Entry 6OAD (X-ray diffraction, 2.05 A resolution); this record covers chains C and D of the 6 polymer chains in the assembly.

# Chain C (and D)
Name: Peptidase B
Organism: Escherichia coli str. K-12 substr. MG1655
Notes: EC 3.4.11.23; chain D of this document is another copy of the same molecule, construct and numbering; everything in this record applies to it too
UniProt: A0A387CSU7 (A0A387CSU7_ECOLI); numbering as in UniProt (aligned over 1-427)
Chain sequence (430 residues; numbered -2 to 427; the number before each row is that of its first residue; numbers below 1 keep their minus sign (Ser-2 is residue -2)):
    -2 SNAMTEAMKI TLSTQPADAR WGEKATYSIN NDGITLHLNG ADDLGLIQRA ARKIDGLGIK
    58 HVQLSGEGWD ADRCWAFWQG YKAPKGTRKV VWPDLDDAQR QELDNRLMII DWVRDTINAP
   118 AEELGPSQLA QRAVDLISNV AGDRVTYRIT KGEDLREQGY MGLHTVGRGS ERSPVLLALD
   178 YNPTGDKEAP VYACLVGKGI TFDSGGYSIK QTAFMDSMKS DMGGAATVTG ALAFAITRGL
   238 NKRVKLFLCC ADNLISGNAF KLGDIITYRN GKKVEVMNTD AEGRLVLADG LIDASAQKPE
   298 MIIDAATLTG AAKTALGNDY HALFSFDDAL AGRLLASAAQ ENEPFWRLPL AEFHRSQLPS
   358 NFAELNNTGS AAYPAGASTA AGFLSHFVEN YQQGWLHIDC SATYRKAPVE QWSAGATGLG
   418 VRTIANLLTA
Unresolved in the structure: -2 to 1 (chain D: -2 to 2)
Differences from the reference sequence: expression tag (-2 to 0)
Bound ions: Ca2+: Thr113, Ile114, Ala116, Lys216; Zn2+ site 1: Lys195, Asp200, Asp218, Glu279; Zn2+ site 2: Asp200, Asp277, Glu279
Small-molecule neighbours: bicarbonate ion (BCT): Lys195, Asp277, Ala278, Glu279, Gly280, Arg281, Leu305, Thr306
From the paper describing this entry:
  - catalytic residues: Lys207, Arg281
  - binding site for bicarbonate ion: Arg281
  - specificity-determining residues: Lys310 (from molecular simulation)
  - binding site for Zn2+: Lys207 (from molecular simulation)

# Interface between chain C and chain D
Contacting residue pairs (43; chain C residue first):
  Ala308(C) - Thr311(D)
  Lys310(C) - Pro371(D)
  Thr311(C) - Ala308(D)
  Thr311(C) - Thr311(D)
  Thr311(C) - Pro371(D)
  Thr311(C) - Ala372(D)
  Thr311(C) - Gly373(D)
  Ala312(C) - Ala312(D)  hydrophobic
  Ala312(C) - Ala372(D)
  Leu313(C) - Pro346(D)  hydrophobic
  Leu313(C) - Ala372(D)
  Gly314(C) - Pro371(D)
  Gly314(C) - Ala372(D)
  Asp316(C) - Phe350(D)
  Asp316(C) - Gln354(D)  hydrogen bond
  Tyr317(C) - Pro346(D)  hydrophobic
  Tyr317(C) - Ala348(D)
  Tyr317(C) - Phe350(D)
  Tyr317(C) - His351(D)
  Trp343(C) - Arg344(D)  hydrogen bond (side chain-backbone)
  Trp343(C) - Leu345(D)
  Trp343(C) - Pro346(D)  hydrophobic
  Arg344(C) - Trp343(D)  hydrogen bond (backbone-side chain)
  Leu345(C) - Trp343(D)
  Leu345(C) - Leu345(D)  hydrophobic
  Pro346(C) - Leu313(D)  hydrophobic
  Pro346(C) - Tyr317(D)
  Pro346(C) - Trp343(D)
  Phe350(C) - Asp316(D)
  Phe350(C) - Tyr317(D)
  His351(C) - Tyr317(D)
  Gln354(C) - Asp316(D)  hydrogen bond
  Ala369(C) - Arg402(D)
  Tyr370(C) - Glu407(D)  hydrogen bond
  Pro371(C) - Lys310(D)
  Pro371(C) - Thr311(D)
  Pro371(C) - Gly314(D)
  Ala372(C) - Thr311(D)
  Ala372(C) - Leu313(D)
  Ala372(C) - Gly314(D)
  Gly373(C) - Thr311(D)
  Arg402(C) - Ala369(D)
  Glu407(C) - Tyr370(D)  hydrogen bond
Also at the interface, not in a pair above, chain C (26 interface residues in all): Asn315, Ala348, Ser375, Val406
Also at the interface, not in a pair above, chain D (26 interface residues in all): Asn315, Ser375, Val406

# Summary
Chain C and chain D each contribute 26 residues to their interface; the contacts include 6 hydrogen bonds.
Polar contacts include Asp316(C)-Gln354(D), Trp343(C)-Arg344(D) and Tyr370(C)-Glu407(D). Bound to chain C:
bicarbonate ion. Thr113(C), Ile114(C), Ala116(C) and Lys216(C) form the Ca2+ site. The paper reports catalytic
residues Lys207(C) and Arg281(C); a binding site for bicarbonate ion at Arg281(C).
Both chains are Peptidase B (Escherichia coli str. K-12 substr. MG1655). Entry 6OAD (2.05 Angstrom Resolution
Crystal Structure of Aminopeptidase B from Escherichia coli str. K-12 substr. MG1655) was determined by X-ray
diffraction together with 6OV8 from the same study.
